PDB entry 6HUP | electron microscopy, 3.58 A resolution | chains A and E of the 6 polymer chains in the assembly

# Chain A
Name: Gamma-aminobutyric acid receptor subunit alpha-1
Source organism: Bos taurus
Reference sequence: chimeric construct of P08219, P14867: residues -34 to -8 from P08219 (GBRA1_BOVIN) positions 1-27 (UniProt number = residue number + 35); residues 1-429 from P14867 positions 28-456 (UniProt number = residue number + 27)
Chain sequence (464 residues; each row starts with the number of its first residue; numbers below 1 keep their minus sign (Met-34 is residue -34)):
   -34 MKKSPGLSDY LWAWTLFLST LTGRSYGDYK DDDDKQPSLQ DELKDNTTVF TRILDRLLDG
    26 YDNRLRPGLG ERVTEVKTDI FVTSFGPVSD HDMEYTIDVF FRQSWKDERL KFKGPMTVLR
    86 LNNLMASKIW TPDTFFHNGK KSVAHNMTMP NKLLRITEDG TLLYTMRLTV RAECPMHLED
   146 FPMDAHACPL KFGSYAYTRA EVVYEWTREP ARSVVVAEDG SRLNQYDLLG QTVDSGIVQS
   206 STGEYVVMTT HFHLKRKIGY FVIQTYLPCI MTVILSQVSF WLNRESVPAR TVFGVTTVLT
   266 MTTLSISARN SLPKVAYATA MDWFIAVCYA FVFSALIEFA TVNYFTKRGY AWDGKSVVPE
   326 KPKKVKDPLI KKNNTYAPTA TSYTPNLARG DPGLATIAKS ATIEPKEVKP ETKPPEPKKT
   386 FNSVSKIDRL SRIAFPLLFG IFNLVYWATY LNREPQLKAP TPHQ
Not modelled in the structure: -34 to 12, 322-383, 419-429
Construct notes: linker (-7 to 0)
Cystine bridges: Cys139-Cys153
Glycans and other covalent adducts: glycan linked to Asn111
Ligand contacts:
  - gamma-amino-butanoic acid (ABU): Phe65, Arg67, Leu118, Thr130
  - DZP (7-chloro-1-methyl-5-phenyl-1,3-dihydro-2H-1,4-benzodiazepin-2-one): Ile228, Leu232, Pro233, Met236, Thr237, Thr265, Leu269
  - PIO ([(2R)-2-octanoyloxy-3-[oxidanyl-[(1R,2R,3S,4R,5R,6S)-2,3,6-tris(oxidanyl)-4,5-diphosphonooxy-cyclohexyl]oxy-phosphoryl]oxy-propyl] octanoate): Arg249, Thr306, Phe310, Lys312, Arg313, Phe386, Asn387, Ser388, Ser390, Lys391, Ile392, Leu395
Curated features (UniProtKB/Swiss-Prot):
  - binding site (4-aminobutanoate): Arg67, Thr130
  - binding site (3alpha-hydroxy-5alpha-pregnan-11,20-dione): Trp246
  - glycosylation (N-linked (GlcNAc...) asparagine): Asn11, Asn111
What the authors report for this chain:
  - binding site for DZP: His102, Pro233

# Chain E
Name: Gamma-aminobutyric acid receptor subunit beta-3
Source organism: Homo sapiens
Reference sequence: P28472 (GBRB3_HUMAN), isoform P28472-2; residues -24 to 448 here correspond to UniProt positions 1-473 (UniProt number = residue number + 25)
Chain sequence (473 residues; each row starts with the number of its first residue; numbers below 1 keep their minus sign (Met-24 is residue -24)):
   -24 MCSGLLELLL PIWLSWTLGT RGSEPRSVND PGNMSFVKET VDKLLKGYDI RLRPDFGGPP
    36 VCVGMNIDIA SIDMVSEVNM DYTLTMYFQQ YWRDKRLAYS GIPLNLTLDN RVADQLWVPD
    96 TYFLNDKKSF VHGVTVKNRM IRLHPDGTVL YGLRITTTAA CMMDLRRYPL DEQNCTLEIE
   156 SYGYTTDDIE FYWRGGDKAV TGVERIELPQ FSIVEHRLVS RNVVFATGAY PRLSLSFRLK
   216 RNIGYFILQT YMPSILITIL SWVSFWINYD ASAARVALGI TTVLTMTTIN THLRETLPKI
   276 PYVKAIDMYL MGCFVFVFLA LLEYAFVNYI FFGRGPQRQK KLAEKTAKAK NDRSKSESNR
   336 VDAHGNILLT SLEVHNEMNE VSGGIGDTRN SAISFDNSGI QYRKQSMPRE GHGRFLGDRS
   396 LPHKKTHLRR RSSQLKIKIP DLTDVNAIDR WSRIVFPFTF SLFNLVYWLY YVN
Not modelled in the structure: -24 to 7, 313-418, 448
Cystine bridges: Cys136-Cys150
Glycans and other covalent adducts: N-acetylglucosamine (NAG) linked to Asn80; glycan linked to Asn149
Ligand contacts:
  - gamma-amino-butanoic acid (ABU): Tyr97, Glu155, Ser156, Tyr157, Phe200, Thr202, Tyr205
  - DZP (7-chloro-1-methyl-5-phenyl-1,3-dihydro-2H-1,4-benzodiazepin-2-one): Met261, Thr262, Asn265, Leu285, Met286, Phe289
Curated features (UniProtKB/Swiss-Prot):
  - binding site (benzamidine): Asp95 to Tyr97, Glu155 to Tyr157, Phe200
  - binding site (4-aminobutanoate): Tyr97, Glu155, Tyr157, Thr202
  - binding site (histamine): Tyr97, Ser156, Tyr157, Thr202
  - glycosylation (N-linked (GlcNAc...) asparagine): Asn8, Asn80, Asn149
What the authors report for this chain:
  - binding site for DZP: Met286, Phe289
  - mutagenesis - K279T (20-fold): increased signaling in response to GABA (citing earlier work)

# Chain A / chain E interface
Contacting residue pairs (90):
  Gly25(A) - Lys13(E)
  Tyr26(A) - Lys13(E)  hydrogen bond (backbone-side chain)
  Asp27(A) - Lys13(E)
  Asn28(A) - Asp84(E)
  Asn28(A) - Arg86(E)
  Arg29(A) - Val16(E)
  Arg29(A) - Asp17(E)  salt bridge
  Arg29(A) - Leu20(E)
  Arg29(A) - Leu83(E)
  Arg29(A) - Asp84(E)  hydrogen bond (backbone-backbone)
  Arg29(A) - Val87(E)
  Arg29(A) - Gln90(E)  hydrogen bond
  Leu30(A) - Met9(E)  hydrophobic
  Arg31(A) - Met9(E)
  Pro32(A) - Met9(E)  hydrophobic
  Gly33(A) - Met9(E)
  Leu34(A) - Val12(E)  hydrophobic
  Arg74(A) - Met9(E)
  Ser92(A) - Arg86(E)
  Asp98(A) - Val111(E)
  Thr99(A) - Val109(E)
  Thr99(A) - Thr110(E)  hydrogen bond (backbone-side chain)
  Phe100(A) - Tyr62(E)
  Phe100(A) - Val109(E)
  Phe100(A) - Asn113(E)
  Phe100(A) - Arg129(E)
  Phe101(A) - Val109(E)  hydrophobic
  Phe101(A) - Arg129(E)
  His102(A) - Tyr62(E)
  Gly104(A) - Arg129(E)  hydrogen bond (backbone-side chain)
  Lys105(A) - Phe105(E)
  Lys105(A) - His107(E)
  Lys106(A) - Phe105(E)
  Ser107(A) - Val109(E)
  Val108(A) - Val109(E)
  Ala109(A) - Val109(E)
  Met131(A) - Thr110(E)
  Leu133(A) - Val109(E)  hydrophobic
  Leu133(A) - Thr110(E)
  Glu138(A) - Ser46(E)
  Tyr160(A) - Tyr62(E)  hydrophobic
  Tyr160(A) - Asn113(E)
  Tyr160(A) - Arg114(E)
  Tyr160(A) - Met115(E)
  Tyr160(A) - Gly127(E)
  Tyr160(A) - Leu128(E)  hydrogen bond (side chain-backbone)
  Tyr160(A) - Arg129(E)
  Ala161(A) - Thr82(E)
  Ala161(A) - Met115(E)  hydrophobic
  Ala161(A) - Arg117(E)
  Tyr162(A) - Thr82(E)
  Tyr162(A) - Leu83(E)
  Tyr162(A) - Asp84(E)
  Glu166(A) - Thr82(E)
  Ser206(A) - Asn41(E)
  Ser206(A) - Gln64(E)
  Thr207(A) - Gln64(E)
  Thr207(A) - Arg117(E)  hydrogen bond (backbone-side chain)
  Tyr210(A) - Arg117(E)  hydrogen bond
  Val252(A) - Ala249(E)  hydrophobic
  Pro253(A) - Ala248(E)  hydrophobic
  Thr256(A) - Ala249(E)
  Val257(A) - Ala252(E)  hydrophobic
  Val260(A) - Leu253(E)  hydrophobic
  Val260(A) - Thr256(E)
  Val263(A) - Ile232(E)  hydrophobic
  Val263(A) - Leu235(E)  hydrophobic
  Leu264(A) - Thr256(E)
  Leu264(A) - Thr260(E)
  Thr267(A) - Thr260(E)
  Arg274(A) - Tyr220(E)
  Asn275(A) - His267(E)  hydrogen bond
  Lys279(A) - Pro184(E)
  Lys279(A) - Gln185(E)
  Lys279(A) - Tyr220(E)
  Lys279(A) - Thr271(E)
  Val280(A) - Pro184(E)
  Val280(A) - Tyr220(E)
  Ala281(A) - Pro184(E)
  Ala281(A) - Asn217(E)
  Ala281(A) - Gly219(E)
  Tyr282(A) - Leu223(E)
  Ala283(A) - Leu223(E)  hydrophobic
  Tyr294(A) - Leu231(E)  hydrophobic
  Tyr294(A) - Ile232(E)
  Phe298(A) - Leu235(E)  hydrophobic
  Leu301(A) - Leu235(E)  hydrophobic
  Ala305(A) - Val238(E)  hydrophobic
  Asn308(A) - Ile242(E)
  Tyr309(A) - Trp241(E)  hydrophobic
Also at the interface, not in a pair above, chain A (66 interface residues in all): Gly35, Asp57, Phe66, Ile94, Trp95, Thr96, Pro97, Thr163, Ile271, Pro278, Asp287, Ile302
Also at the interface, not in a pair above, chain E (61 interface residues in all): Asp48, Met49, Leu79, Asn80, Leu81, Leu125, Thr131, Gln224, Pro228, Ile234, Ala246, Leu259, Ile264

# In short
66 residues of chain A face 61 of chain E across their interface, with 9 hydrogen bonds and 1 salt bridge.
Among the polar pairs are Arg29(A)-Asp17(E), Tyr26(A)-Lys13(E) and Arg29(A)-Gln90(E). The paper reports a
binding site for DZP at His102(A), Pro233(A) and Met286(E) among others; K279T of chain E increases signaling
in response to GABA.
Chain A is Gamma-aminobutyric acid receptor subunit alpha-1 (Bos taurus) and chain E is Gamma-aminobutyric
acid receptor subunit beta-3 (Homo sapiens); the structure, CryoEM structure of human full-length
alpha1beta3gamma2L GABA(A)R in complex with diazepam (Valium), GABA and megabody Mb38, was determined by
electron microscopy (same publication as 6HUG, 6HUJ, 6HUK and 6HUO).
